Entry 1QW6 (X-ray diffraction, 2.10 A resolution); this record covers chain A.

== Chain A ==
Molecule: Nitric-oxide synthase, brain
Source organism: Rattus norvegicus
Notes: EC 1.14.13.39
UniProt: P29476 (NOS1_RAT); residue numbers follow UniProt; this construct covers 298-716
Chain sequence (420 residues; each row starts with the number of its first residue):
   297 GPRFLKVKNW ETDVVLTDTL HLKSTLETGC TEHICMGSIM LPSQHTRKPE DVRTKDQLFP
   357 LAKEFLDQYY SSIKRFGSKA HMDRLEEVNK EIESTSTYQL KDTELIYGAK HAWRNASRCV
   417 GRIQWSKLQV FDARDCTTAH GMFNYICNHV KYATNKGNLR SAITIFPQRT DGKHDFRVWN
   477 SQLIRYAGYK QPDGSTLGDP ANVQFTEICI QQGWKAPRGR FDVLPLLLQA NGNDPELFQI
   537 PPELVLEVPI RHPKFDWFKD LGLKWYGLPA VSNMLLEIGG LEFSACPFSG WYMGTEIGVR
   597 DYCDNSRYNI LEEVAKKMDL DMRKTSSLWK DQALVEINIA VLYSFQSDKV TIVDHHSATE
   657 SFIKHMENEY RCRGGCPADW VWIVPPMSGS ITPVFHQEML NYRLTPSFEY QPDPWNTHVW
Sequence notes: cloning artifact (297)
Curated features (UniProtKB/Swiss-Prot):
  - binding site ((6R)-L-erythro-5,6,7,8-tetrahydrobiopterin): Ser-334, Val-677, Trp-678, Phe-691
  - binding site (heme b): Cys-415, Tyr-706
  - binding site (L-arginine): Gln-478, Trp-587, Tyr-588, Glu-592
  - mutagenesis: Tyr-588 (Y588F: No decrease in nitric-oxide synthase activity; Y588H: 50% decrease of nitric-oxide synthase activity; Y588S: 30% decrease of nitric-oxide synthase activity)
Metal / ion sites: Zn2+: Cys-326, Cys-331; heme Fe near Cys-415 (its only coordinating residue here)
Small-molecule neighbours:
  - N-omega-propyl-L-arginine (3AR): Gln-478, Trp-561, Tyr-562, Pro-565, Ala-566, Val-567, Phe-584, Ser-585, Gly-586, Trp-587, Tyr-588, Glu-592, Asp-597
  - tetrahydrobiopterin (H4B): Trp-306, Ser-334, Met-336, Arg-596, Trp-676, Val-677, Trp-678, Phe-691, His-692, Gln-693, Glu-694
  - heme (HEM): Trp-409, Ala-412, Arg-414, Cys-415, Val-416, Gly-417, Gln-420, Leu-424, Ser-457, Met-570, Phe-584, Ser-585, Gly-586, Trp-587, Met-589, Glu-592, Val-649, Trp-678, Phe-704, Tyr-706

== In short ==
Bound to chain A: heme, tetrahydrobiopterin and N-omega-propyl-L-arginine. Cys-326 and Cys-331 form the Zn2+
site. From UniProt: 4 (6R)-L-erythro-5,6,7,8-tetrahydrobiopterin-binding residues, heme b-binding residues
Cys-415 and Tyr-706, 4 L-arginine-binding residues and one mutagenesis site.
Chain A is Nitric-oxide synthase, brain (Rattus norvegicus); the structure, Rat neuronal nitric oxide synthase
oxygenase domain in complex with N-omega-propyl-L-Arg, was determined by X-ray diffraction (same publication
as 1QW4, 1QW5 and 1QWC).
